6MMK - chains A and D of the 4 polymer chains in the assembly; structure by electron microscopy, 6.08 A resolution (low resolution: residue-level contacts below are approximate; hydrogen-bond / salt-bridge calls are withheld).

[Chain A]
Protein: Glutamate receptor ionotropic, NMDA 1
Source organism: Rattus norvegicus
UniProtKB: P35439 (NMDZ1_RAT), isoform P35439-5; residue numbers follow UniProt; this construct covers 1-838
Chain sequence (838 residues; row label = number of the first residue in the row):
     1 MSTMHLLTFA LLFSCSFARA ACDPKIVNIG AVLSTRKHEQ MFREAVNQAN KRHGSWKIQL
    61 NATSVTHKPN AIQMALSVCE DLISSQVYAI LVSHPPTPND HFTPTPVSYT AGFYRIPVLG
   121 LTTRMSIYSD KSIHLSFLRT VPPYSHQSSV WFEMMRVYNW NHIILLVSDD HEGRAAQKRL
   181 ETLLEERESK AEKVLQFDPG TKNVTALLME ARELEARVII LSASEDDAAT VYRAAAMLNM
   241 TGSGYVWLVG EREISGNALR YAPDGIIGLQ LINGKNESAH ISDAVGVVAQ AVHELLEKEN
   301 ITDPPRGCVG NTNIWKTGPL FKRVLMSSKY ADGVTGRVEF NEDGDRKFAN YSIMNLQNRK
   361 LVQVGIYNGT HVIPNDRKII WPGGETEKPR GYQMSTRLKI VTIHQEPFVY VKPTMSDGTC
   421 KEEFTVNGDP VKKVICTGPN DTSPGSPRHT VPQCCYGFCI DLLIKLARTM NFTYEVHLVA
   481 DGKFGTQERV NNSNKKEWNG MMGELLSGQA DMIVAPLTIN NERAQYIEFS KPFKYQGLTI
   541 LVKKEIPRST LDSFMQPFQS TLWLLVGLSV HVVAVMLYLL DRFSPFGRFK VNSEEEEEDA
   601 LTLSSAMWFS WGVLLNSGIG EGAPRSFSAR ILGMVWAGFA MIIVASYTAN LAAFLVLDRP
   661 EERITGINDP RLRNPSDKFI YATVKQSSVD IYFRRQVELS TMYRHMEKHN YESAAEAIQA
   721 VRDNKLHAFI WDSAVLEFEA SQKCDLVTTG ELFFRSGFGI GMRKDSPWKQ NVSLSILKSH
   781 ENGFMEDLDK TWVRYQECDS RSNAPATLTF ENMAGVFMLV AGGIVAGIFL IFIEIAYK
Disordered / not traced: 1-24, 586-600, 621-626, 798-808
UniProt features mapped onto this chain:
  - region: L603 to P624 (Pore-forming)
  - binding site (glycine): P516, T518, R523, S688, D732
  - glycosylation (N-linked (GlcNAc...) asparagine): N61, N203, N239, N276, N300, N350, N368, N440, N471, N491, N674, N771
Disulfide bonds: C420-C454, C436-C455
Glycans and other covalent adducts: N-acetylglucosamine (NAG) linked to N61, N203, N239, N276, N300, N350, N368, N440, N471, N491, N771

[Chain D]
Protein: Glutamate receptor ionotropic, NMDA 2A
Source organism: Rattus norvegicus
UniProtKB: Q00959 (NMDE1_RAT); numbering as in UniProt (aligned over 1-837)
Chain sequence (837 residues; numbered 1 to 837; the number before each row is that of its first residue):
     1 MGRLGYWTLL VLPALLVWRD PAQNAAAEKG PPALNIAVLL GHSHDVTERE LRNLWGPEQA
    61 TGLPLDVNVV ALLMNRTDPK SLITHVCDLM SGARIHGLVF GDDTDQEAVA QMLDFISSQT
   121 FIPILGIHGG ASMIMADKDP TSTFFQFGAS IQQQATVMLK IMQDYDWHVF SLVTTIFPGY
   181 RDFISFIKTT VDNSFVGWDM QNVITLDTSF EDAKTQVQLK KIHSSVILLY CSKDEAVLIL
   241 SEARSLGLTG YDFFWIVPSL VSGNTELIPK EFPSGLISVS YDDWDYSLEA RVRDGLGILT
   301 TAASSMLEKF SYIPEAKASC YGQAEKPETP LHTLHQFMVN VTWDGKDLSF TEEGYQVHPR
   361 LVVIVLNKDR EWEKVGKWEN QTLSLRHAVW PRYKSFSDCE PDDNHLSIVT LEEAPFVIVE
   421 DIDPLTETCV RNTVPCRKFV KINNSTNEGM NVKKCCKGFC IDILKKLSRT VKFTYDLYLV
   481 TNGKHGKKVN NVWNGMIGEV VYQRAVMAVG SLTINEERSE VVDFSVPFVE TGISVMVSRS
   541 NGTVSPSAFL EPFSASVWVM MFVMLLIVSA IAVFVFEYFS PVGYNRNLAK GKAPHGPSFT
   601 IGKAIWLLWG LVFNNSVPVQ NPKGTTSKIM VSVWAFFAVI FLASYTANLA AFMIQEEFVD
   661 QVTGLSDKKF QRPHDYSPPF RFGTVPNGST ERNIRNNYPY MHQYMTRFNQ RGVEDALVSL
   721 KTGKLDAFIY DAAVLNYKAG RDEGCKLVTI GSGYIFATTG YGIALQKGSP WKRQIDLALL
   781 QFVGDGEMEE LETLWLTGIC HNEKNEVMSS QLDIDNMAGV FYMLAAAMAL SLITFIW
Disordered / not traced: 1-33, 324-329, 542-543, 580-597
Sequence notes: conflict T758 (Ser in Q00959)
Disulfide bonds: C87-C320, C429-C455, C745-C800
Glycans and other covalent adducts: N-acetylglucosamine (NAG) linked to N75, N340, N380, N443, N444, N687

[How chain A and chain D interact]
Pairs across the interface (67; chain A residue first):
  E188(A) - R773(D)
  I519(A) - L780(D)
  N520(A) - L780(D)
  N521(A) - L777(D)
  N521(A) - L780(D)
  N521(A) - Q781(D)
  A524(A) - R773(D)
  A524(A) - L777(D)
  A524(A) - L780(D)
  Q525(A) - R773(D)
  Q525(A) - L777(D)
  Y526(A) - R773(D)
  E528(A) - R773(D)
  P532(A) - P527(D)
  Y535(A) - P527(D)
  Y535(A) - E530(D)
  Y535(A) - T758(D)
  Y535(A) - T759(D)
  Y535(A) - G760(D)
  Q536(A) - E530(D)
  M555(A) - F636(D)
  M555(A) - I640(D)
  W608(A) - T625(D)
  W608(A) - K628(D)
  L615(A) - S632(D)
  L615(A) - A635(D)
  L615(A) - F636(D)
  S617(A) - N614(D)
  S617(A) - A635(D)
  G620(A) - N621(D)
  T648(A) - A643(D)
  T648(A) - T646(D)
  A652(A) - A647(D)
  L655(A) - A647(D)
  V656(A) - I654(D)
  Y692(A) - G784(D)
  R695(A) - L780(D)
  R695(A) - G784(D)
  Q696(A) - G784(D)
  Q696(A) - D785(D)
  Q696(A) - G786(D)
  F754(A) - V783(D)
  L777(A) - N515(D)
  L777(A) - E516(D)
  L777(A) - S519(D)
  K778(A) - E516(D)
  E781(A) - N696(D)
  E781(A) - N697(D)
  E786(A) - Y754(D)
  T809(A) - F553(D)
  T809(A) - S554(D)
  T809(A) - V557(D)
  T809(A) - N648(D)
  F810(A) - F553(D)
  N812(A) - S644(D)
  M813(A) - V557(D)
  V816(A) - F637(D)
  V816(A) - I640(D)
  F817(A) - M560(D)
  F817(A) - M564(D)
  V820(A) - M564(D)
  V820(A) - F637(D)
  A821(A) - M564(D)
  I824(A) - I571(D)
  I828(A) - I571(D)
  I831(A) - T626(D)
  I835(A) - Y578(D)
Also at the interface, not in a pair above, chain A (50 interface residues in all): I527, N616, G618, Y647, L651, R755, S756, K764, H780, E834
Also at the interface, not in a pair above, chain D (56 interface residues in all): P552, A555, M561, V568, Q620, I629, V631, V633, A651, I755, A757, Q774, E789, E792

[In short]
Chain A and chain D form an interface of 50 and 56 residues respectively. Curated annotation (UniProt) lists 5
glycine-binding residues on chain A.
Chain A is Glutamate receptor ionotropic, NMDA 1 and chain D is Glutamate receptor ionotropic, NMDA 2A, both
from Rattus norvegicus; the structure, Diheteromeric NMDA receptor GluN1/GluN2A in the '1-Knuckle'
conformation, in complex with glycine and glutamate, in the ..., was determined by electron microscopy (same
publication as 6MM9, 6MMA, 6MMB, 6MMG, 6MMH, 6MMI and 12 further entries).
